PDB entry 8VTJ | X-ray diffraction, 2.81 A resolution | chains L and M of the 3 polymer chains in the assembly

== Chain L ==
Molecule: Reaction center protein L chain
Source organism: Cereibacter sphaeroides
UniProtKB: P0C0Y8 (RCEL_RHOSH); residues 1-281 here correspond to UniProt positions 2-282 (UniProt number = residue number + 1)
Sequence (281 residues; each row starts with the number of its first residue):
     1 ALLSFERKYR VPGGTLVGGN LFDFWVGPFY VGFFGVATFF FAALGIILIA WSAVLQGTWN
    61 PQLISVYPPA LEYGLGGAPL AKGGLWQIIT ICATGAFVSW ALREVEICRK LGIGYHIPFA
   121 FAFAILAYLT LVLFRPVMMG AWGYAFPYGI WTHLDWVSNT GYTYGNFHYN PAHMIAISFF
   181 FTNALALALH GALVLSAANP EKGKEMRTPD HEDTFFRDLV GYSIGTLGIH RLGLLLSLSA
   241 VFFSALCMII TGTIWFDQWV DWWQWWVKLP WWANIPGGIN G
Ion coordination: Fe ion: His190, His230 (shared with His219(M), Glu234(M), His266(M) of chain M)
Small-molecule neighbours:
  - bacteriochlorophyll a (BCL), molecule 1: Ile46, Tyr128, Leu131, Phe146, Ile150, Trp151, His153, Leu154, Trp156, Val157
  - bacteriochlorophyll a (BCL), molecule 2: Phe97, Phe121, Ala124, Ile125, Ala127, Tyr128, Leu131, Trp156, Val157, Ser158, Thr160, Gly161, Tyr162, Asn166, Phe167, His168, His173, Ala176, Ile177, Phe180, Phe181, Val241, Ser244, Ala245, Cys247, Met248
  - bacteriochlorophyll a (BCL), molecule 3: Val157, Tyr162, His168, Phe181
  - bacteriochlorophyll a (BCL), molecule 4: His168, Met174, Ile177, Ser178, Phe181, Thr182, Leu185
  - bacteriopheophytin a (BPH), molecule 1: Thr38, Phe41, Ala42, Gly45, Ile49, Ile89, Cys92, Ala93, Ala96, Phe97, Trp100, Glu104, Ile117, Ala120, Phe121, Phe123, Ala124, Tyr128, Phe146, Tyr148, Gly149, Ile150, His153, Phe180, Ser237, Leu238, Val241
  - bacteriopheophytin a (BPH), molecule 2: Phe181, Ala184, Leu185, Ala188, Leu189, Leu219, Val220
  - ubiquinone-10 (U10): Leu189, Phe216, Val220, Tyr222, Ser223, Ile224, Ile229, Leu232

== Chain M ==
Molecule: Reaction center protein M chain
Source organism: Cereibacter sphaeroides
UniProtKB: P0C0Y9 (RCEM_CERSP); residues 2-302 here correspond to UniProt positions 3-303 (UniProt number = residue number + 1)
Sequence (301 residues; row label = number of the first residue in the row):
     2 EYQNIFSQVQ VRGPADLGMT EDVNLANRSG VGPFSTLLGW FGNAQLGPIY LGSLGVLSLF
    62 SGLMWFFTIG IWFWYQAGWN PAVFLRDLFF FSLEPPAPEY GLSFAAPLKE GGLWLIASFF
   122 MFVAVWSWWG RTYLRAQALG MGKHTAWAFL SAIWLWMVLG FIRPILMGSW SEAVPYGIFS
   182 HLDWTNNFSL VHGNLFYNPF HGLSIAFLXG SALLFAMHGA TILAVSRFGG ERELEQIADR
   242 GTAAERAALF VRWTMGFNAT MEGIHRWAIW MAVLVTLTGG IGILLSGTVV DNWYVWGQNH
   302 G
Modified / non-standard residues: 9IJ (2-cyano-L-phenylalanine) at position 210
Construct notes: conflict 9IJ_210 (Tyr211 in P0C0Y9), Val252 (Trp253 in P0C0Y9)
Ion coordination: Fe ion: His219, Glu234, His266 (shared with His190(L), His230(L) of chain L)
Small-molecule neighbours:
  - bacteriochlorophyll a (BCL), molecule 1: Trp66, Met122, Val126, Phe150, Ala153, Ile154, Leu156, Trp157, Leu160, Trp185, Thr186, Asn187, Phe189, Ser190, Asn195, Leu196, Phe197, His202, Ser205, Ile206, Leu209, 9IJ_210, Val276, Thr277, Gly280, Gly281, Gly283, Ile284
  - bacteriochlorophyll a (BCL), molecule 2: Met122, Trp157, Leu160, Val175, Ile179, His182, Leu183, Trp185, Thr186
  - bacteriochlorophyll a (BCL), molecule 3: Thr186, Phe197, 9IJ_210
  - bacteriochlorophyll a (BCL), molecule 4: Phe197, Gly203, Ile206, Ala207, 9IJ_210, Gly211, Leu214
  - bacteriopheophytin a (BPH), molecule 1: Ser59, Leu60, Gly63, Leu64, Trp66, Phe67, Ala125, Val126, Trp129, Thr133, Thr146, Ala149, Phe150, Ala153, Ala273, Val274, Thr277
  - bacteriopheophytin a (BPH), molecule 2: 9IJ_210, Ala213, Leu214, Ala217, Met218, Thr255, Met256
  - spheroidene (SPO): Trp66, Phe67, Phe68, Ile70, Gly71, Ile72, Phe74, Trp75, Phe85, Leu89, Phe105, Trp115, Leu116, Ser119, Phe120, Met122, Phe123, Trp157, Met158, Leu160, Gly161, Phe162, Trp171, Val175, Pro176, Tyr177, Gly178, Ile179, His182
Swiss-Prot annotation at these positions:
  - binding site ((7R,8Z)-bacteriochlorophyll b): His182, His202
  - binding site (Fe cation): His219, Glu234, His266

== How chain L and chain M interact ==
Contacting residue pairs - 200 pairs, chain L then chain M:
  Ala1(L) - Arg253(M)  hydrogen bond (backbone-side chain)
  Leu2(L) - Arg253(M)
  Leu3(L) - Leu250(M)  hydrophobic
  Leu3(L) - Arg253(M)
  Phe5(L) - Arg241(M)
  Phe5(L) - Glu246(M)
  Glu6(L) - Leu250(M)
  Glu6(L) - Arg253(M)  salt bridge
  Glu6(L) - Trp254(M)  hydrogen bond
  Lys8(L) - Glu246(M)  salt bridge
  Tyr9(L) - Thr243(M)  hydrogen bond
  Tyr9(L) - Glu246(M)  hydrogen bond
  Tyr9(L) - Arg247(M)
  Tyr9(L) - Leu250(M)  hydrophobic
  Tyr9(L) - Trp254(M)
  Arg10(L) - Trp254(M)
  Trp25(L) - Trp254(M)
  Pro28(L) - Arg253(M)
  Pro28(L) - Trp254(M)
  Phe29(L) - Trp254(M)
  Phe29(L) - Thr255(M)
  Phe29(L) - Met256(M)
  Phe29(L) - Gly257(M)
  Tyr30(L) - Trp254(M)  hydrogen bond (backbone-backbone)
  Trp100(L) - Thr255(M)
  Arg103(L) - Trp254(M)  hydrogen bond (side chain-backbone)
  Arg103(L) - Thr255(M)  hydrogen bond (side chain-backbone)
  Glu104(L) - Phe251(M)
  Glu104(L) - Thr255(M)
  Ile107(L) - Phe251(M)  hydrophobic
  Ile107(L) - Trp254(M)
  Ile107(L) - Thr255(M)
  Cys108(L) - Phe251(M)  hydrophobic
  Lys110(L) - Trp254(M)
  Leu111(L) - Arg247(M)  hydrogen bond (backbone-side chain)
  Leu111(L) - Phe251(M)
  Leu111(L) - Trp254(M)  hydrophobic
  Gly112(L) - Arg228(M)  hydrogen bond (backbone-side chain)
  Gly112(L) - Phe229(M)
  Ile113(L) - Ala225(M)
  Ile113(L) - Val226(M)  hydrophobic
  Ile113(L) - Arg228(M)
  Gly114(L) - Ala225(M)  hydrogen bond (backbone-backbone)
  Gly114(L) - Arg228(M)
  His116(L) - Gln4(M)  hydrogen bond (side chain-backbone)
  His116(L) - Ala221(M)
  His116(L) - Leu224(M)
  His116(L) - Ala225(M)
  Ile117(L) - Ala221(M)
  Ile117(L) - Thr222(M)
  Ile117(L) - Phe251(M)  hydrophobic
  Trp151(L) - Phe197(M)
  Leu154(L) - Phe197(M)
  Val157(L) - Phe197(M)  hydrophobic
  Ser158(L) - Phe197(M)
  Tyr162(L) - Asn187(M)  hydrogen bond
  Tyr162(L) - Leu191(M)
  Asn166(L) - Leu183(M)
  Asn166(L) - Asn187(M)
  His168(L) - Leu183(M)  hydrogen bond (side chain-backbone)
  His168(L) - Thr186(M)
  Tyr169(L) - Phe180(M)
  Tyr169(L) - Asp184(M)  hydrogen bond
  Met174(L) - Phe180(M)  hydrophobic
  Met174(L) - Leu183(M)  hydrophobic
  Phe180(L) - Leu209(M)
  Phe180(L) - Ala213(M)  hydrophobic
  Asn183(L) - Ser212(M)  hydrogen bond (side chain-backbone)
  Asn183(L) - Ala213(M)
  Asn183(L) - Phe216(M)
  Ala184(L) - Ala273(M)
  Ala186(L) - Phe216(M)
  Leu187(L) - Ser212(M)
  Leu187(L) - Phe216(M)
  Leu187(L) - Ala269(M)
  Ala188(L) - Ala273(M)
  His190(L) - His219(M)  hydrogen bond
  His190(L) - Glu234(M)  salt bridge
  His190(L) - His266(M)  hydrogen bond
  Ala192(L) - His145(M)
  Ala192(L) - Thr146(M)
  Ala192(L) - Ile270(M)  hydrophobic
  Val194(L) - Glu234(M)
  Val194(L) - Leu235(M)
  Val194(L) - His266(M)
  Leu195(L) - His145(M)
  Leu195(L) - Glu263(M)
  Leu195(L) - His266(M)
  Leu195(L) - Arg267(M)
  Leu195(L) - Ile270(M)  hydrophobic
  Ser196(L) - Met142(M)
  Ser196(L) - Gly143(M)  hydrogen bond (backbone-backbone)
  Ser196(L) - His145(M)
  Ala197(L) - Leu235(M)  hydrophobic
  Ala198(L) - Leu235(M)
  Asn199(L) - Gly143(M)
  Asn199(L) - His145(M)
  Asn199(L) - Glu263(M)  hydrogen bond
  Asn199(L) - Arg267(M)  hydrogen bond
  Pro200(L) - Gly141(M)
  Pro200(L) - Gly143(M)
  Glu201(L) - Gln138(M)
  Glu201(L) - Gly141(M)  hydrogen bond (backbone-backbone)
  Glu201(L) - Lys144(M)  salt bridge
  Met206(L) - Leu235(M)
  Met206(L) - Ala239(M)  hydrophobic
  Arg207(L) - Glu22(M)  salt bridge
  Arg207(L) - Leu140(M)  hydrogen bond (side chain-backbone)
  Arg207(L) - Gly141(M)
  Arg207(L) - Met142(M)
  Arg207(L) - Leu235(M)
  Thr208(L) - Leu235(M)
  Pro209(L) - Leu235(M)
  Asp210(L) - Met20(M)
  His211(L) - Met20(M)
  His211(L) - Glu22(M)  salt bridge
  His211(L) - Leu140(M)
  His211(L) - Met142(M)
  Glu212(L) - Leu235(M)
  Asp213(L) - Asn44(M)
  Thr214(L) - Gly19(M)
  Thr214(L) - Met20(M)  hydrogen bond (side chain-backbone)
  Thr214(L) - Arg29(M)
  Thr214(L) - Leu140(M)
  Phe215(L) - Thr133(M)
  Phe215(L) - Arg136(M)
  Phe215(L) - Ala137(M)
  Phe215(L) - Leu140(M)  hydrophobic
  Arg217(L) - Asp17(M)  salt bridge
  Arg217(L) - Asn44(M)
  Arg217(L) - Gln46(M)
  Arg217(L) - Gly48(M)
  Arg217(L) - Pro49(M)
  Arg217(L) - Ile50(M)
  Asp218(L) - Arg29(M)  salt bridge
  Asp218(L) - Ile50(M)
  Asp218(L) - Tyr51(M)  hydrogen bond (backbone-backbone)
  Asp218(L) - Arg132(M)  hydrogen bond (backbone-side chain)
  Leu219(L) - Trp129(M)
  Leu219(L) - Arg132(M)  hydrogen bond (backbone-side chain)
  Leu219(L) - Thr133(M)
  Val220(L) - Ile50(M)
  Gly221(L) - Leu47(M)
  Gly221(L) - Gly48(M)  hydrogen bond (backbone-backbone)
  Gly221(L) - Ile50(M)
  Tyr222(L) - Leu39(M)  hydrophobic
  Tyr222(L) - Asn44(M)  hydrogen bond (side chain-backbone)
  Tyr222(L) - Gln46(M)
  Tyr222(L) - Leu47(M)  hydrophobic
  Ser223(L) - Asn44(M)
  Ile224(L) - Gly43(M)
  Ile224(L) - Asn44(M)  hydrogen bond (backbone-backbone)
  Gly225(L) - Asn44(M)
  Thr226(L) - Glu232(M)
  Leu227(L) - Asn5(M)
  Leu227(L) - Leu224(M)  hydrophobic
  Gly228(L) - Phe42(M)
  Ile229(L) - Phe216(M)
  His230(L) - His219(M)  hydrogen bond
  His230(L) - Gly220(M)
  His230(L) - Ile223(M)
  His230(L) - Glu234(M)  salt bridge
  Arg231(L) - Asn5(M)  hydrogen bond (side chain-backbone)
  Arg231(L) - Ile6(M)  hydrogen bond (side chain-backbone)
  Arg231(L) - Phe7(M)  hydrogen bond (side chain-backbone)
  Arg231(L) - Ser8(M)  hydrogen bond
  Arg231(L) - Trp41(M)
  Arg231(L) - Phe42(M)  hydrogen bond (side chain-backbone)
  Leu232(L) - Phe42(M)
  Gly233(L) - Phe216(M)
  Leu234(L) - Ala217(M)
  Leu234(L) - Leu224(M)  hydrophobic
  Leu235(L) - Ile6(M)  hydrophobic
  Leu235(L) - Phe42(M)  hydrophobic
  Ser237(L) - Ala213(M)
  Ser237(L) - Ala217(M)
  Trp263(L) - Phe90(M)  hydrophobic
  Trp263(L) - Phe180(M)  hydrophobic
  Trp266(L) - Leu86(M)  hydrogen bond (side chain-backbone)
  Trp266(L) - Arg87(M)  hydrogen bond (side chain-backbone)
  Val267(L) - Arg87(M)
  Val267(L) - Phe91(M)  hydrophobic
  Trp272(L) - Ala83(M)
  Trp272(L) - Leu86(M)  hydrophobic
  Trp272(L) - Arg87(M)  hydrogen bond (backbone-side chain)
  Ile275(L) - Asn81(M)
  Ile275(L) - Ala83(M)  hydrophobic
  Ile275(L) - Val84(M)  hydrophobic
  Ile275(L) - Arg87(M)  hydrogen bond (backbone-side chain)
  Pro276(L) - Val84(M)
  Gly277(L) - Val84(M)
  Gly277(L) - Arg87(M)  hydrogen bond (backbone-side chain)
  Gly278(L) - Gln77(M)
  Gly278(L) - Val84(M)
  Gly278(L) - Asp88(M)
  Ile279(L) - Asp88(M)  hydrogen bond (backbone-side chain)
  Ile279(L) - Phe91(M)  hydrophobic
  Asn280(L) - Arg87(M)  hydrogen bond (backbone-side chain)
  Asn280(L) - Asp88(M)  hydrogen bond (backbone-side chain)
  Asn280(L) - Phe91(M)
Interface residues without a listed pair, chain L (98 interface residues in all): Tyr115, Asp155, Phe181, Leu189, Gly191, Leu193, Lys204, Ala273, Asn274
Interface residues without a listed pair, chain M (99 interface residues in all): Glu2, Tyr3, Val24, Phe92, Ala149, Asn195, Tyr198, 9IJ_210, Leu215, Met218, Ile238, Ala249, Met272

== Overview ==
The interface between chain L and chain M involves 98 residues on one side and 99 on the other; the contacts
include 43 hydrogen bonds and 9 salt bridges. Polar contacts include Glu6(L)-Arg253(M), Lys8(L)-Glu246(M) and
His190(L)-Glu234(M).
Chain L is Reaction center protein L chain and chain M is Reaction center protein M chain, both from
Cereibacter sphaeroides; the structure, Crystal structure of R. sphaeroides Photosynthetic Reaction Center
variant Y(M210)2-cyanophenylalanine, was determined by X-ray diffraction together with 8VTK, 8VTL, 8VTM, 8VTN
and 8VTO from the same study.
